8XBU - chains D and J of the 20 polymer chains in the assembly; structure by electron microscopy, 4.24 A resolution (low resolution: residue-level contacts below are approximate; hydrogen-bond / salt-bridge calls are withheld).

# Chain D
Name: Histone H2B type 1-J
Source organism: Homo sapiens
Reference sequence: P06899 (H2B1J_HUMAN); residues 0-125 here correspond to UniProt positions 1-126 (UniProt number = residue number + 1)
Amino-acid sequence (129 residues; row label = number of the first residue in the row; numbers below 1 keep their minus sign (Gly-3 is residue -3)):
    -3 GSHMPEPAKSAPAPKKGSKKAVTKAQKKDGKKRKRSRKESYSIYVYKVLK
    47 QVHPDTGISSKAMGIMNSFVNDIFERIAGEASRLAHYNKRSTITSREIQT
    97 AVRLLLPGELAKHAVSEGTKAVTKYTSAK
Not modelled in the structure: -3 to 31, 124-125
Sequence notes: expression tag (-3 to -1)
Curated features (UniProtKB/Swiss-Prot):
  - modified residue: Pro1 (N-acetylproline), Glu2 (ADP-ribosyl glutamic acid), Lys5 (N6-(2-hydroxyisobutyryl)lysine), Ser6 (ADP-ribosylserine), Lys11 (N6-(beta-hydroxybutyryl)lysine), Lys12 (N6-(2-hydroxyisobutyryl)lysine), Ser14 (Phosphoserine), Lys15 (N6-acetyllysine), Lys16 (N6-(beta-hydroxybutyryl)lysine), Lys20 (N6-(2-hydroxyisobutyryl)lysine), Lys23 (N6-(2-hydroxyisobutyryl)lysine), Lys24 (N6-(2-hydroxyisobutyryl)lysine), Lys34 (N6-(2-hydroxyisobutyryl)lysine), Glu35 (PolyADP-ribosyl glutamic acid), Ser36 (Phosphoserine), Lys43 (N6-(2-hydroxyisobutyryl)lysine), Lys46 (N6-(2-hydroxyisobutyryl)lysine), Lys57 (N6,N6-dimethyllysine), Arg79 (Dimethylated arginine), Lys85 (N6,N6,N6-trimethyllysine) and 6 more in UniProt
  - glycosylation: Ser112 (O-linked (GlcNAc) serine)
  - cross-link (Glycyl lysine isopeptide (Lys-Gly)): Lys5 (interchain with G-Cter in SUMO2), Lys20 (interchain with G-Cter in SUMO2), Lys34 (interchain with G-Cter in ubiquitin), Lys120 (interchain with G-Cter in ubiquitin)

# Chain J
Molecule: 153-nt DNA strand
Source organism: synthetic construct
Sequence (153 nucleotides; numbered 1 to 153; the number before each row is that of its first residue):
     1 TGGCCGTTTTCGTTGTTTTTTTCTGTCTCGTGCCTGGTGTCTTGGGTGTA
    51 ATCCCCTTGGCGGTTAAAACGCGGGGGACAGCGCGTACGTGCGTTTAAGC
   101 GGTGCTAGAGCTGTCTACGACCAATTGAGCGGCCTCGGCACCGGGATTCT
   151 GAT

# Chain D / chain J interface
Residue-residue contacts (12; chain D residue first):
  Arg33(D) - DG36(J)
  Tyr42(D) - DT28(J)
  Gly53(D) - DT28(J)
  Ile54(D) - DC27(J)
  Ile54(D) - DT28(J)
  Ser55(D) - DC27(J)
  Ser56(D) - DC27(J)
  Arg86(D) - DT47(J)
  Ser87(D) - DG46(J)
  Ser87(D) - DT47(J)
  Thr88(D) - DG46(J)
  Thr88(D) - DT47(J)
Other interface residues (no listed pair), chain D (11 interface residues in all): Glu35, Lys85
Other interface residues (no listed pair), chain J (7 interface residues in all): DG37, DG48

# Overview
The interface between chain D and chain J involves 11 residues on one side and 7 on the other.
Here chain D is Histone H2B type 1-J (Homo sapiens) and chain J is a 153-nt DNA strand (synthetic construct).
Entry 8XBU (The cryo-EM structure of the decameric RAD51 ring bound to the nucleosome with the linker DNA ...)
was determined by electron microscopy, deposited together with 8JND, 8JNE, 8JNF, 8XBT and 8XBW.
